PDB entry 4DR1 | X-ray diffraction, 3.60 A resolution | chains A and Q of the 21 polymer chains in the assembly

Chain A:
Molecule: 16S rRNA
From: Thermus thermophilus
Sequence (1522 nucleotides; numbered 0 to 1544 plus 19 insertion-coded residues; 42 numbers in that range are skipped by the numbering (no residue carries them; nothing is unmodelled there); the number before each row is that of its first residue; a row labelled like 190A-190L holds insertion residues (190A, then the next letters in order); numbering starts at 0):
     0 UUUGUUGGAG AGUUUGAUCC UGGCUCAGGG UGAACGCUGG CGGCGUGCCU AAGACAUGCA
    60 AGUCGUGCGG G
    73 CCGCGGGGUU UU
    88 ACUCCG
    95 UGGUC
   101 AGCGGCGGAC GGGUGAGUAA CGCGUGGGU
  129A G
   130 ACCUACCCGG AAGAGGGGGA CAACCCGGGG AAACUCGGGC UAAUCCCCCA UGUGGACCCG
   190 C
190A-190L CCCUUGGGGUGU
   191 GUCCAAAGGG CUUU
   216 GCCCGCUUCC GGAUGGGCCC GCGUCCCAUC AGCUAGUUGG UGGGGUAAUG GCCCACCAAG
   276 GCGACGACGG GUAGCCGGUC UGAGAGGAUG GCCGGCCACA GGGGCACUGA GACACGGGCC
   336 CCACUCCUAC GGGAGGCAGC AGUUAGGAAU CUUCCGCAAU GGGCGCAAGC CUGACGGAGC
   396 GACGCCGCUU GGAGGAAGAA GCCCUUCGGG GUGUAAACUC CUGAA
   442 CCCGGGACGA AACCCCCGAC GA
   474 GGGGACUGAC GGUACCGGG
   494 GUAAUAGCGC CGGCCAACUC CGUGCCAGCA GCCGCGGUAA UACGGAGGGC GCGAGCGUUA
   554 CCCGGAUUCA CUGGGCGUAA AGGGCGUGUA GGCGGCCUGG GGCGUCCCAU GUGAAAGACC
   614 ACGGCUCAAC CGUGGGGGAG CGUGGGAUAC GCUCAGGCUA GACGGUGGGA GAGGGUGGUG
   674 GAAUUCCCGG AGUAGCGGUG AAAUGCGCAG AUACCGGGAG GAACGCCGAU GGCGAAGGCA
   734 GCCACCUGGU CCACCCGUGA CGCUGAGGCG CGAAAGCGUG GGGAGCAAAC CGGAUUAGAU
   794 ACCCGGGUAG UCCACGCCCU AAACGAUGCG CGCUAGGUCU CUGGGUCU
   848 CCUGGGGGCC GAAGCUAACG CGUUAAGCGC GCCGCCUGGG GAGUACGGCC GCAAGGCUGA
   908 AACUCAAAGG AAUUGACGGG GGCCCGCACA AGCGGUGGAG CAUGUGGUUU AAUUCGAAGX
   968 AACGCGAAGA ACCUUACCAG GCCUUGACAU GCUAGG
 1003A G
  1004 AACCCGGGUG AAAGCCUGGG GUGCCCC
1030A-1030D GCGA
  1031 GGGGAGCCCU AGCACAGGUG CUGCAUGGCC GUCGUCAGCU CGUGCCGUGA GGUGUUGGGU
  1091 UAAGUCCCGC AACGAGCGCA ACCCCCGCCG UUAGUUGCCA GCGGUUCGGC CGGGCACUCU
  1151 AACGGGACUG CCCGCGAAA
  1171 GCGGGAGGAA GGAGGGGACG ACGUCUGGUC AGCAUGGCCC UUACGGCCUG GGCGACACAC
  1231 GUGCUACAAU GCCCACUACA AAGCGAUGCC ACCCGGCAAC GGGGAGCUAA UCGCAAAAAG
  1291 GUGGGCCCAG UUCGGAUUGG GGUCUGCAAC CCGACCCCAU GAAGCCGGAA UCGCUAGUAA
  1351 UCGCGGAUCA G
 1361A C
  1362 CAUGCCGCGG UGAAUACGUU CCCGGGCCUU GUACACACXG CCXGUXACGC CAUGGGAGCG
  1422 GGCUCUACCC GAAGUCGCCG GG
  1446 AGCCUACGGG
  1459 CAGGCGCCGA GGGUAGGGCC CGUGACUGGG GCGAAGUCGU AACAAGGUAG CUGUACCGGA
  1519 AGGUGCGGCU GGAUCCACUC CUUUCU
Unresolved in the structure: 0-4, 1534-1538
Construct notes: conflict C1534 (A2157 in M26923.1), A1535 (C2158 in M26923.1)
Modified residues: PSU (pseudouridine-5'-monophosphate) at position 516, 7MG (7N-methyl-8-hydroguanosine-5'-monophosphate) at position 527, M2G (N2-dimethylguanosine-5'-monophosphate) at position 966, 5MC (5-methylcytidine-5'-monophosphate) at position 967, 2MG (2N-methylguanosine-5'-monophosphate) at position 1207, 5MC (5-methylcytidine-5'-monophosphate) at position 1400, 4OC (4n,o2'-methylcytidine-5'-monophosphate) at position 1402, 5MC (5-methylcytidine-5'-monophosphate) at position 1404, 5MC (5-methylcytidine-5'-monophosphate) at position 1407, UR3 (3-methyluridine-5'-monophoshate) at position 1498, MA6 (6N-dimethyladenosine-5'-monophoshate) at position 1518, MA6 (6N-dimethyladenosine-5'-monophoshate) at position 1519, PSU (pseudouridine-5'-monophosphate) at position 1540, PSU (pseudouridine-5'-monophosphate) at position 1541
Bound ions: Mg2+ site 1 near U5 (its only coordinating residue here); Mg2+ site 2 near G21 (its only coordinating residue here); Mg2+ site 3 near G22 (its only coordinating residue here); Mg2+ site 4: G46, G394; Mg2+ site 5: C48, G115; Mg2+ site 6: C58, U387; Mg2+ site 7: A59, U387; Mg2+ site 8: G61, U62, G105; Mg2+ site 9 near G70 (its only coordinating residue here); Mg2+ site 10 near U90 (its only coordinating residue here); Mg2+ site 11 near C92 (its only coordinating residue here); Mg2+ site 12 near G107 (its only coordinating residue here); 102 more Mg2+ sites not listed

Chain Q:
Molecule: 30S ribosomal protein S17
From: Thermus thermophilus
Reference sequence: Q5SHP7 (RS17_THET8); residue numbers follow UniProt; this construct covers 1-105
Amino-acid sequence (105 residues; row label = number of the first residue in the row):
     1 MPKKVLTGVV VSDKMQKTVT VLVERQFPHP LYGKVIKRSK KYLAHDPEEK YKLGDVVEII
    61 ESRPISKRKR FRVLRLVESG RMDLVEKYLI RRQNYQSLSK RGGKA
Unresolved in the structure: 1, 101-105
Construct notes: conflict Gln96 (Glu in Q5SHP7)
Bound ions: Mg2+ site 1: Asp13, Glu49; Mg2+ site 2: Ser39 (shared with C280(A) of chain A); Mg2+ site 3 near Ile65 (its only coordinating residue here)

Chain A / chain Q interface:
Residue-residue contacts (86; chain A residue first):
  G127(A) - Pro2(Q)  hydrogen bond to the sugar
  G127(A) - Glu61(Q)  hydrogen bond to the base
  G128(A) - Pro2(Q)  phosphate contact
  G128(A) - Lys3(Q)  sugar contact
  G128(A) - Glu61(Q)  sugar contact
  U129(A) - Lys3(Q)  salt bridge to the phosphate
  A130(A) - Arg63(Q)  salt bridge to the phosphate
  A130(A) - Pro64(Q)  base contact
  U190E(A) - Ser62(Q)  base contact
  U190E(A) - Arg63(Q)  hydrogen bond to the base
  U190E(A) - Arg72(Q)  base contact
  G190F(A) - Arg63(Q)  base contact
  C234(A) - Pro64(Q)  sugar contact
  C234(A) - Arg70(Q)  hydrogen bond to the phosphate
  C235(A) - Glu61(Q)  base contact
  C235(A) - Arg70(Q)  salt bridge to the phosphate
  C235(A) - Phe71(Q)  sugar contact
  G236(A) - Lys4(Q)  sugar contact
  G236(A) - Lys40(Q)  salt bridge to the phosphate
  G236(A) - Tyr42(Q)  hydrogen bond to the phosphate
  C237(A) - Arg25(Q)  hydrogen bond to the phosphate
  C237(A) - Lys40(Q)  salt bridge to the phosphate
  C237(A) - Tyr42(Q)  phosphate contact
  G238(A) - Arg25(Q)  salt bridge to the phosphate
  A246(A) - Leu98(Q)  sugar contact
  A246(A) - Ser99(Q)  sugar contact
  G247(A) - Ser99(Q)  phosphate contact
  G247(A) - Lys100(Q)  salt bridge to the phosphate
  U253(A) - Met15(Q)  sugar contact
  U253(A) - Lys67(Q)  salt bridge to the phosphate
  G254(A) - Met15(Q)  sugar contact
  G254(A) - Gln16(Q)  hydrogen bond to the sugar
  G254(A) - Thr18(Q)  hydrogen bond to the sugar
  G254(A) - Ser66(Q)  hydrogen bond to the phosphate
  G254(A) - Lys67(Q)  phosphate contact
  G254(A) - Arg68(Q)  phosphate contact
  G254(A) - Lys69(Q)  hydrogen bond to the phosphate
  G255(A) - Gln16(Q)  hydrogen bond to the sugar
  G255(A) - Lys17(Q)  hydrogen bond to the phosphate
  G255(A) - Ile65(Q)  phosphate contact
  G255(A) - Ser66(Q)  phosphate contact
  G255(A) - Lys69(Q)  salt bridge to the phosphate
  U256(A) - Lys17(Q)  salt bridge to the phosphate
  U264(A) - Arg63(Q)  sugar contact
  U264(A) - Pro64(Q)  hydrogen bond to the sugar
  G265(A) - Pro64(Q)  sugar contact
  G265(A) - Ile65(Q)  phosphate contact
  G265(A) - Ser66(Q)  sugar contact
  G265(A) - Lys67(Q)  hydrogen bond to the sugar
  C267(A) - Lys67(Q)  salt bridge to the phosphate
  C272(A) - Gln16(Q)  base contact
  A273(A) - Gln16(Q)  sugar contact
  G275(A) - Lys14(Q)  salt bridge to the phosphate
  G275(A) - Met15(Q)  sugar contact
  G276(A) - Ser12(Q)  hydrogen bond to the phosphate
  G276(A) - Met15(Q)  phosphate contact
  G276(A) - Thr20(Q)  phosphate contact
  G276(A) - Arg68(Q)  hydrogen bond to the phosphate
  C277(A) - Lys41(Q)  salt bridge to the phosphate
  C277(A) - Arg68(Q)  salt bridge to the phosphate
  G278(A) - Lys41(Q)  salt bridge to the phosphate
  G278(A) - Tyr95(Q)  base contact
  A279(A) - Tyr95(Q)  hydrogen bond to the phosphate
  A279(A) - Leu98(Q)  base contact
  C280(A) - Arg38(Q)  base contact
  C280(A) - Ser39(Q)  hydrogen bond to the base
  C280(A) - Arg91(Q)  base contact
  C564(A) - Leu31(Q)  base contact
  C564(A) - Tyr32(Q)  sugar contact
  U582(A) - Asn94(Q)  sugar contact
  A583(A) - Arg91(Q)  phosphate contact
  A583(A) - Asn94(Q)  hydrogen bond to the sugar
  G584(A) - Lys87(Q)  salt bridge to the phosphate
  G584(A) - Arg91(Q)  salt bridge to the phosphate
  G585(A) - Lys34(Q)  hydrogen bond to the phosphate
  G597(A) - Gln26(Q)  sugar contact
  G635(A) - Pro2(Q)  phosphate contact
  U636(A) - Pro2(Q)  phosphate contact
  A759(A) - Asn94(Q)  base contact
  G760(A) - Asn94(Q)  hydrogen bond to the base
  G760(A) - Ser97(Q)  base contact
  G760(A) - Leu98(Q)  sugar contact
  G761(A) - Ser97(Q)  sugar contact
  C879(A) - Lys34(Q)  salt bridge to the phosphate
  C896(A) - Lys100(Q)  salt bridge to the phosphate
  C897(A) - Lys100(Q)  phosphate contact
Interface residues without a listed pair, chain A (50 interface residues in all): U252, G266, G301, A563, C586, U598, C647, G895
Interface residues without a listed pair, chain Q (46 interface residues in all): Pro28, Lys37, Leu43, Arg81, Ile90, Arg92

In short:
50 residues of chain A face 46 of chain Q across their interface, with 21 hydrogen bonds and 19 salt bridges.
Polar contacts include G127(A)-Glu61(Q), U190E(A)-Arg63(Q) and C280(A)-Ser39(Q). The Mg2+ site 4 is built by
G46(A) and G394(A). C48(A) and G115(A) coordinate Mg2+ site 5.
Here chain A is 16S rRNA and chain Q is 30S ribosomal protein S17, both from Thermus thermophilus. Entry 4DR1
(Crystal structure of the apo 30S ribosomal subunit from Thermus thermophilus (HB8)) was determined by X-ray
diffraction (same publication as 4DR2, 4DR3, 4DR4, 4DR5, 4DR6 and 4DR7).
